PDB entry 1Z97 | X-ray diffraction, 2.10 A resolution | chain A

Chain A:
Protein: Carbonic anhydrase III
From: Homo sapiens
Notes: EC 4.2.1.1
Reference sequence: P07451 (CAH3_HUMAN); the author numbering skips numbers that UniProt does not, so the offset changes along the chain: 1-125 = UniProt 0-124; 127-261 = UniProt 125-259
Amino-acid sequence (266 residues; each row starts with the number of its first residue; note: 1 number in that range is skipped by the numbering (no residue carries it; nothing is unmodelled there)):
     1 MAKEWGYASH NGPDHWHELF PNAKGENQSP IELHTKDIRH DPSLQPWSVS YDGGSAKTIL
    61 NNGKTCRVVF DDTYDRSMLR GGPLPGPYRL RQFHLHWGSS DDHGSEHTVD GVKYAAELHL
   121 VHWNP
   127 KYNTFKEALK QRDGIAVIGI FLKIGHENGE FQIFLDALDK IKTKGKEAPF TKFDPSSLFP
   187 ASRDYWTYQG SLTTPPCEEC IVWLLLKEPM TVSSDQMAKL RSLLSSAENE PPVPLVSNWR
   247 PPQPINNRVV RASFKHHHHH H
Disordered / not traced: 1-3
Construct notes: engineered mutation Ser-183 (Cys181 in P07451), Ser-188 (Cys186 in P07451), Leu-198 (Phe196 in P07451); expression tag (262-267)
Ion coordination: Zn2+: His-94, His-96, His-119

In short:
His-94, His-96 and His-119 coordinate Zn2+.
Chain A is Carbonic anhydrase III (Homo sapiens); the structure, Human Carbonic Anhydrase III: Structural and
Kinetic Study of Catalysis and Proton Transfer, was determined by X-ray diffraction together with 1Z93 from
the same study.
